Entry 4W9D (X-ray diffraction, 2.20 A resolution); this record covers chains B and C of the 3 polymer chains in the assembly.

[Chain B]
Name: Transcription elongation factor B polypeptide 1
Source organism: Homo sapiens
Reference sequence: Q15369 (ELOC_HUMAN); residues 17-112 here = UniProt positions 17-112
Sequence (97 residues; each row starts with the number of its first residue):
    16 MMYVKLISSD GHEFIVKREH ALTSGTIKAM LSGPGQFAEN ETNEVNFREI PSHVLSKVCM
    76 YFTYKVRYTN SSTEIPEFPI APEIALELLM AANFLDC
Not modelled in the structure: 16, 48-57
Differences from the reference sequence: initiating methionine (16)

[Chain C]
Name: Von Hippel-Lindau disease tumor suppressor
Source organism: Homo sapiens
Reference sequence: P40337 (VHL_HUMAN); residues 54-213 here = UniProt positions 54-213
Sequence (162 residues; numbered 52 to 213; the number before each row is that of its first residue):
    52 GSMEAGRPRP VLRSVNSREP SQVIFCNRSP RVVLPVWLNF DGEPQPYPTL PPGTGRRIHS
   112 YRGHLWLFRD AGTHDGLLVN QTELFVPSLN VDGQPIFANI TLPVYTLKER CLQVVRSLVK
   172 PENYRRLDIV RSLYEDLEDH PNVQKDLERL TQERIAHQRM GD
Not modelled in the structure: 52-61, 203-213
Differences from the reference sequence: expression tag (52-53)
Modified / non-standard residues: Cys77 (S-(dimethylarsenic)cysteine; CAS)
Ligand contacts: 3JK ((4R)-1-(3,3-dimethylbutanoyl)-4-hydroxy-N-[4-(4-methyl-1,3-oxazol-5-yl)benzyl]-L-prolinamide): Phe76, Pro86, Trp88, Phe91, Tyr98, Pro99, Leu101, Arg107, Ile109, His110, Ser111, Tyr112, His115, Trp117
Swiss-Prot annotation at these positions:
  - region: Thr157 to Val166 (Interaction with Elongin BC complex)
  - natural variant: Leu63 (L63P: In PCC), Arg64 (R64P: In PCC), Ser65 (S65A: In PCC; S65L: In VHLD; S65W: In VHLD), Val66 to Gln73 (deletion: In VHLD), Ser68 (S68W: In PCC and VHLD), Glu70 (E70K: In VHLD), Val74 (V74G: In VHLD), Ile75 (deletion: In VHLD), Phe76 (F76I: In VHLD; F76L: In VHLD; F76S: In VHLD; deletion: In VHLD), Asn78 (N78H: In VHLD; N78S: In VHLD; N78T: In VHLD), Arg79 (R79P: In VHLD), Ser80 (S80I: In VHLD; S80N: In PCC and VHLD; S80R: In VHLD), 64 further natural variant entries in UniProt
  - mutagenesis: Tyr98 (Y98N: No interaction with HIF1A. No HIF1A degradation)
What the authors report for this chain:
  - binding site for 3JK: Pro99, Arg107

[Chain B / chain C interface]
Residue-residue contacts (31; chain B residue first):
  Tyr76(B) - Tyr156(C)  hydrogen bond (side chain-backbone)
  Tyr76(B) - Thr157(C)
  Tyr76(B) - Leu158(C)  hydrogen bond (side chain-backbone)
  Tyr83(B) - Val155(C)
  Ser87(B) - Gln132(C)
  Glu89(B) - Arg79(C)
  Ile90(B) - Leu153(C)
  Pro91(B) - Leu153(C)
  Glu92(B) - Pro81(C)
  Glu92(B) - Arg82(C)  salt bridge
  Glu92(B) - Leu153(C)
  Glu92(B) - Arg161(C)  salt bridge
  Phe93(B) - Leu158(C)  hydrophobic
  Phe93(B) - Arg161(C)  hydrogen bond (backbone-side chain)
  Ile95(B) - Arg161(C)
  Ile95(B) - Cys162(C)  hydrophobic
  Pro97(B) - Leu169(C)  hydrophobic
  Ala100(B) - Val165(C)  hydrophobic
  Leu101(B) - Leu178(C)  hydrophobic
  Leu103(B) - Leu158(C)  hydrophobic
  Leu103(B) - Cys162(C)  hydrophobic
  Leu104(B) - Lys159(C)
  Leu104(B) - Cys162(C)  hydrophobic
  Leu104(B) - Leu163(C)  hydrophobic
  Ala107(B) - Leu158(C)  hydrophobic
  Ala107(B) - Lys159(C)
  Asn108(B) - Lys159(C)  hydrogen bond
  Asn108(B) - Leu184(C)
  Cys112(B) - Thr157(C)
  Cys112(B) - Leu158(C)  hydrogen bond (backbone-backbone)
  Cys112(B) - Lys159(C)  hydrogen bond (backbone-backbone)
Interface residues without a listed pair, chain B (23 interface residues in all): Val73, Tyr79, Lys80, Thr84, Ser86, Met105
Interface residues without a listed pair, chain C (23 interface residues in all): Pro154, Gln164, Val166, Asp179, Ile180, Val181

[In short]
Chain B and chain C each contribute 23 residues to their interface; the contacts include 6 hydrogen bonds and
2 salt bridges. Polar pairs include Glu92(B)-Arg82(C), Glu92(B)-Arg161(C) and Tyr76(B)-Tyr156(C). Chain C
binds compound 3JK. Curated annotation (UniProt) lists one mutagenesis site on chain C. From the paper: a
binding site for 3JK at Pro99(C) and Arg107(C).
Chain B is Transcription elongation factor B polypeptide 1 and chain C is Von Hippel-Lindau disease tumor
suppressor, both from Homo sapiens; the structure, pVHL:EloB:EloC in complex with
(2S,4R)-1-(3,3-dimethylbutanoyl)-4-hydroxy-N-(4-(4-methyloxazol-5-yl)benzyl)pyrrolidine-2-carboxamide (ligand
3), was determined by X-ray diffraction, deposited together with 4W9C, 4W9E, 4W9F, 4W9G, 4W9H, 4W9I and 3
further entries.
